Entry 8I9A (electron microscopy, 3.57 A resolution); this record covers chains C and D of the 6 polymer chains in the assembly.

Chain C:
Name: C3a anaphylatoxin chemotactic receptor
From: Homo sapiens
UniProt: Q16581 (C3AR_HUMAN); numbering as in UniProt (aligned over 2-482)
Chain sequence (538 residues; numbered -55 to 482; the number before each row is that of its first residue; numbers below 1 keep their minus sign (Met-55 is residue -55)):
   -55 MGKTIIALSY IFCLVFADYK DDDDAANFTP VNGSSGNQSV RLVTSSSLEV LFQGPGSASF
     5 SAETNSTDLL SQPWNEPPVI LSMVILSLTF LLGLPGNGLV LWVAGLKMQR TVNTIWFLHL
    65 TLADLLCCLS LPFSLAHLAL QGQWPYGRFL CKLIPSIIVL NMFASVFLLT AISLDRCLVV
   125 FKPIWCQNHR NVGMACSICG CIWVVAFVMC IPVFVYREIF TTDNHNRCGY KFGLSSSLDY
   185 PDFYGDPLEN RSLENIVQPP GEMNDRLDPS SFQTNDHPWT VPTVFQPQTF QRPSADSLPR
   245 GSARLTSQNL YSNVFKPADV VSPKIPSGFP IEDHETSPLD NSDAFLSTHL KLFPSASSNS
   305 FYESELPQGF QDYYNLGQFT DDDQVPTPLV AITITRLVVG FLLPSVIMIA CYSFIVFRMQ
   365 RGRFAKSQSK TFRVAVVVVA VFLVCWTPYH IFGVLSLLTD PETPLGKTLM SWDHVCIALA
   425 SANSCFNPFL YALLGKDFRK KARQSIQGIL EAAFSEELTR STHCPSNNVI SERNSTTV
Not modelled in the structure: -55 to 16, 175-330, 364-371, 453-482
Sequence notes: initiating methionine (-55); expression tag (-54 to 1)
Disulfides: Cys95-Cys172
UniProt features mapped onto this chain:
  - modified residue: Tyr174 (Sulfotyrosine), Tyr184 (Sulfotyrosine), Tyr318 (Sulfotyrosine), Ser459 (Phosphoserine), Thr463 (Phosphothreonine)
  - glycosylation: Asn9 (N-linked (GlcNAc...) asparagine), Asn194 (N-linked (GlcNAc...) asparagine), Ser266 (O-linked (GalNAc...) serine)

Chain D:
Name: EP54 ligand
From: Homo sapiens
Chain sequence (10 residues; row label = number of the first residue in the row):
     1 YSFKPMPLAR
Not modelled in the structure: 1
Modified positions: Ala9 (D-alanine; DAL)

Chain C / chain D interface:
Residue-residue contacts - 27 pairs, chain C then chain D:
  His81(C) - Pro7(D)
  Ile98(C) - Leu8(D)  hydrophobic
  Pro99(C) - Leu8(D)
  Ile102(C) - Leu8(D)  hydrophobic
  Val103(C) - Ala9(D)
  Met106(C) - Ala9(D)
  Arg161(C) - Pro7(D)
  Arg161(C) - Leu8(D)  hydrogen bond (side chain-backbone)
  Arg161(C) - Arg10(D)
  Glu162(C) - Phe3(D)
  Phe164(C) - Phe3(D)  hydrophobic
  Arg171(C) - Pro5(D)
  Cys172(C) - Pro5(D)
  Cys172(C) - Met6(D)
  Gly173(C) - Lys4(D)
  Tyr174(C) - Phe3(D)
  Tyr174(C) - Lys4(D)  hydrogen bond (backbone-backbone)
  Tyr174(C) - Met6(D)
  Tyr174(C) - Arg10(D)  hydrogen bond (side chain-backbone)
  Arg340(C) - Arg10(D)  hydrogen bond (side chain-backbone)
  Tyr393(C) - Ala9(D)
  Tyr393(C) - Arg10(D)  hydrogen bond (side chain-backbone)
  Pro405(C) - Lys4(D)
  Asp417(C) - Pro7(D)
  Asp417(C) - Arg10(D)  salt bridge
  Ile421(C) - Ala9(D)
  Ile421(C) - Arg10(D)
Also at the interface, not in a pair above, chain C (25 interface residues in all): Trp88, Val157, Ile163, Thr166, Phe396, Gly397, Ser400
Also at the interface, not in a pair above, chain D (9 interface residues in all): Ser2

In short:
The interface between chain C and chain D involves 25 residues on one side and 9 on the other; the contacts
include 5 hydrogen bonds and 1 salt bridge. Polar pairs include Asp417(C)-Arg10(D), Arg161(C)-Leu8(D) and
Tyr174(C)-Arg10(D).
Chain C is C3a anaphylatoxin chemotactic receptor and chain D is EP54 ligand, both from Homo sapiens; the
structure, Structure of EP54-C3aR-Gq complex, was determined by electron microscopy, deposited together with
8HPT, 8HQC, 8I95, 8I97, 8I9L, 8I9S and 3 further entries.
